Entry 6GF9 (X-ray diffraction, 2.10 A resolution); this record covers chain A.

[Chain A]
Molecule: Beta-lactoglobulin
From: Bos taurus
UniProt: P02754 (LACB_BOVIN); residues 1-162 here correspond to UniProt positions 17-178 (UniProt number = residue number + 16)
Chain sequence (162 residues; each row starts with the number of its first residue):
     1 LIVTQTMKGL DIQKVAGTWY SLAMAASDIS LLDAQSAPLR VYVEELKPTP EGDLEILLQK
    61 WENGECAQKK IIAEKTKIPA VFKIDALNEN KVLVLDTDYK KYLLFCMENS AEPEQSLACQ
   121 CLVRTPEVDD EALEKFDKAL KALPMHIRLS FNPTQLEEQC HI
Not modelled in the structure: 1
Disulfide bonds: Cys66-Cys160, Cys106-Cys119
Small-molecule neighbours: heptadecanoic acid (X90): Pro38, Leu39, Val41, Val43, Leu46, Leu54, Ile56, Leu58, Lys60, Lys69, Ile71, Phe82, Ile84, Val92, Val94, Leu103, Phe105, Met107

[Overview]
Bound to chain A: heptadecanoic acid.
Chain A is Beta-lactoglobulin (Bos taurus); the structure, Thermodynamic, Crystallographic and Computational
Studies of Non Mammalian Fatty Acid Binding to Bovine b-Lactoglobulin, was determined by X-ray diffraction
together with 6GE7, 6GFS and 6GHH from the same study.
